Entry 6HLW (X-ray diffraction, 2.73 A resolution); this record covers chains A and B.

[Chain A]
Name: Golgi resident protein GCP60
From: Homo sapiens
UniProt: Q9H3P7 (GCP60_HUMAN); numbering as in UniProt (aligned over 364-528)
Chain sequence (168 residues; row label = number of the first residue in the row):
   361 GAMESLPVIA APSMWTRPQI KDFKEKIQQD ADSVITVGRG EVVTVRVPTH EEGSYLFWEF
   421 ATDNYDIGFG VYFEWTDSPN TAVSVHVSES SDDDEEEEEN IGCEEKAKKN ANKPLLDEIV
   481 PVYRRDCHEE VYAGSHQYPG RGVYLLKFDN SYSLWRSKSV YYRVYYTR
Disordered / not traced: 361-367, 437-473
Differences from the reference sequence: expression tag (361-363)
Curated features (UniProtKB/Swiss-Prot):
  - region: Leu-514 to Arg-516 (Membrane-binding)
  - site: Arg-399 (Membrane-binding)
Reported in the primary citation:
  - mutagenesis - W375A, R377A, V403A/V405A/V407A, Y415A/F417A, R523A/Y525A/Y526A: unchanged growth
  - mutagenesis - E419A: decreased localization
  - mutagenesis - W375A/R377A, V403A/T404A/V405A/R406A/V407A: unchanged localization

[Chain B]
Name: Genome polyprotein
From: Enterovirus A71
Notes: EC 3.4.22.29, 3.6.1.15, 3.4.22.28, 2.7.7.48
UniProt: A0A023ZRZ0 (A0A023ZRZ0_9ENTO); residues 15-57 here correspond to UniProt positions 1455-1497 (UniProt number = residue number + 1440)
Chain sequence (48 residues; row label = number of the first residue in the row):
    10 GSGSGKPAPD AIGDLLASVD SEEVRQYCRE QGWIIPETPT NVERHLNR
Disordered / not traced: 10-15, 56-57
Differences from the reference sequence: expression tag (10-14)

[How chain A and chain B interact]
Residue-residue contacts (58; chain A residue first):
  Trp-375(A) / Leu-25(B)
  Trp-375(A) / Ala-26(B)
  Trp-375(A) / Asp-29(B)  hydrogen bond
  Trp-375(A) / Arg-34(B)
  Arg-377(A) / Asp-29(B)  salt bridge
  Arg-377(A) / Glu-31(B)  salt bridge
  Arg-377(A) / Arg-34(B)
  Gln-379(A) / Asp-29(B)
  Gln-379(A) / Ser-30(B)
  Asp-382(A) / Glu-31(B)
  Phe-383(A) / Glu-31(B)
  Lys-386(A) / Glu-31(B)
  Lys-386(A) / Gln-35(B)
  Thr-396(A) / Arg-53(B)  hydrogen bond (backbone-side chain)
  Gly-400(A) / Leu-55(B)
  Glu-401(A) / Arg-53(B)  salt bridge
  Glu-401(A) / His-54(B)
  Glu-401(A) / Leu-55(B)
  Val-402(A) / Glu-52(B)
  Val-402(A) / Arg-53(B)
  Val-402(A) / His-54(B)  hydrogen bond (backbone-backbone)
  Val-403(A) / Val-51(B)  hydrophobic
  Val-403(A) / Glu-52(B)
  Val-403(A) / Arg-53(B)
  Thr-404(A) / Val-51(B)
  Thr-404(A) / Glu-52(B)  hydrogen bond (backbone-backbone)
  Val-405(A) / Pro-48(B)  hydrophobic
  Val-405(A) / Asn-50(B)
  Arg-406(A) / Pro-48(B)
  Arg-406(A) / Thr-49(B)  hydrogen bond (backbone-side chain)
  Arg-406(A) / Asn-50(B)  hydrogen bond (backbone-backbone)
  Arg-406(A) / Glu-52(B)  salt bridge
  Val-407(A) / Glu-46(B)
  Pro-408(A) / Glu-46(B)
  His-410(A) / Glu-46(B)  salt bridge
  Ser-414(A) / Pro-18(B)
  Tyr-415(A) / Pro-18(B)  hydrophobic
  Phe-417(A) / Gly-22(B)
  Phe-417(A) / Leu-25(B)  hydrophobic
  Glu-419(A) / Arg-34(B)  salt bridge
  Ala-493(A) / Arg-34(B)
  Tyr-522(A) / Pro-48(B)
  Arg-523(A) / Glu-31(B)  salt bridge
  Arg-523(A) / Arg-34(B)
  Val-524(A) / Pro-45(B)
  Val-524(A) / Glu-46(B)  hydrogen bond (backbone-backbone)
  Tyr-525(A) / Arg-38(B)
  Tyr-525(A) / Ile-43(B)  hydrophobic
  Tyr-525(A) / Ile-44(B)
  Tyr-525(A) / Pro-45(B)
  Tyr-526(A) / Ile-43(B)
  Tyr-526(A) / Ile-44(B)  hydrogen bond (backbone-backbone)
  Tyr-526(A) / Glu-46(B)
  Thr-527(A) / Pro-18(B)
  Thr-527(A) / Trp-42(B)
  Thr-527(A) / Ile-44(B)
  Arg-528(A) / Pro-18(B)
  Arg-528(A) / Ile-44(B)
Interface residues without a listed pair, chain A (34 interface residues in all): Ile-395, Val-397, Gly-398, Arg-399, Leu-416
Interface residues without a listed pair, chain B (24 interface residues in all): Asp-19

[Summary]
The interface between chain A and chain B involves 34 residues on one side and 24 on the other; the contacts
include 8 hydrogen bonds and 7 salt bridges. Among the polar pairs are Arg-377(A)/Asp-29(B),
Arg-377(A)/Glu-31(B) and Glu-401(A)/Arg-53(B). The paper reports that E419A of chain A reduces localization;
W375A, R377A and V403A/V405A/V407A of chain A, among others, leave growth unchanged; 8 substitutions were
tested in all.
Here chain A is Golgi resident protein GCP60 (Homo sapiens) and chain B is Genome polyprotein (Enterovirus
A71). Entry 6HLW (Crystal structure of human ACBD3 GOLD domain in complex with 3A protein of enterovirus-A71
(fusion protein)) was determined by X-ray diffraction together with 6HLN, 6HLT, 6HLV and 6HM8 from the same
study.
